3T6Y - chains A and C of the 4 polymer chains in the assembly; structure by X-ray diffraction, 2.60 A resolution.

Chain A (and C):
Name: Deoxyuridine 5'-triphosphate nucleotidohydrolase, putative
Source organism: Plasmodium falciparum
Notes: EC 3.6.1.23; chain C of this document is another copy of the same molecule, construct and numbering; everything in this record applies to it too
Reference sequence: Q8II92 (Q8II92_PLAF7); residues 1-173 here = UniProt positions 1-173
Amino-acid sequence (181 residues; numbered 1 to 181; the number before each row is that of its first residue):
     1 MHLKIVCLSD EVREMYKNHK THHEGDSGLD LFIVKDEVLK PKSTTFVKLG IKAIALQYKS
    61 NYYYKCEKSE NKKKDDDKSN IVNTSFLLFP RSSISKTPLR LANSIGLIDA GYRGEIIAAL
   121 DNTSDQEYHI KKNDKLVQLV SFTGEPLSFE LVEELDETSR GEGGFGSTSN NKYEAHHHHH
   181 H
Unresolved in the structure: 21-24, 66-78, 168-181 (chain C: 20-23, 66-78, 167-181)
Construct notes: expression tag (174-181)
Ligand contacts: DU2 (2',5'-dideoxy-5'-{[(R)-(1-methyl-1H-imidazol-2-yl)(phenyl)methyl]amino}uridine): Phe46, Leu88, Asn103, Gly106, Leu107, Ile108, Tyr112, Glu115, Ile116, Ile117, Ala119

Chain A / chain C interface:
Contacting residue pairs - 43 pairs, chain A then chain C:
  Met1(A) - Tyr63(C)  hydrogen bond (backbone-backbone)
  His2(A) - Tyr63(C)
  His2(A) - Lys65(C)
  Gly25(A) - Tyr64(C)
  Asp26(A) - Asp109(C)
  Ser27(A) - Ser85(C)  hydrogen bond
  Ser27(A) - Asp109(C)  hydrogen bond (backbone-side chain)
  Leu56(A) - Tyr63(C)
  Tyr58(A) - Asn61(C)
  Tyr58(A) - Tyr62(C)
  Tyr58(A) - Tyr63(C)
  Ile81(A) - Tyr63(C)  hydrophobic
  Phe89(A) - Leu87(C)  hydrophobic
  Phe89(A) - Ile105(C)
  Pro90(A) - Asn103(C)
  Pro90(A) - Ser104(C)
  Ser92(A) - Asn103(C)
  Ser95(A) - Thr44(C)
  Ser95(A) - Phe46(C)
  Ser95(A) - Ala102(C)
  Ser95(A) - Asn103(C)
  Ser95(A) - Ala119(C)
  Arg100(A) - Thr44(C)  hydrogen bond
  Arg100(A) - Ala102(C)
  Arg100(A) - Asp121(C)  salt bridge
  Ser104(A) - Ser104(C)  hydrogen bond (backbone-side chain)
  Ile105(A) - Ser104(C)
  Ile105(A) - Ile105(C)  hydrophobic
  Gln138(A) - Leu107(C)
  Val140(A) - Leu107(C)  hydrophobic
  Val140(A) - Phe142(C)  hydrophobic
  Ser141(A) - Phe142(C)
  Phe142(A) - Phe142(C)
  Thr143(A) - Phe142(C)
  Gly144(A) - Ser85(C)  hydrogen bond (backbone-side chain)
  Gly144(A) - Phe142(C)
  Glu145(A) - Tyr62(C)
  Pro146(A) - Tyr62(C)
  Pro146(A) - Tyr64(C)  hydrophobic
  Leu147(A) - Tyr64(C)
  Ser148(A) - Tyr64(C)
  Ser148(A) - Lys65(C)  hydrogen bond (side chain-backbone)
  Glu150(A) - Lys65(C)  salt bridge
Interface residues without a listed pair, chain A (32 interface residues in all): Gly28, Gln57, Arg91, Ile94, Lys96, Leu101

Summary:
The interface between chain A and chain C involves 32 residues on one side and 18 on the other; the contacts
include 7 hydrogen bonds and 2 salt bridges. Among the polar pairs are Arg100(A)-Asp121(C), Glu150(A)-Lys65(C)
and Ser27(A)-Ser85(C). Ligands of chain A: compound DU2.
Both chains are Deoxyuridine 5'-triphosphate nucleotidohydrolase, putative (Plasmodium falciparum). Entry 3T6Y
(5'-Diphenyl Nucleoside Inhibitors of Plasmodium falciparum dUTPase) was determined by X-ray diffraction
together with 3T70 from the same study.
